PDB entry 5OTB | X-ray diffraction, 2.50 A resolution | chain A

== Chain A ==
Name: Albumin
Source organism: Capra hircus
UniProtKB: B3VHM9 (B3VHM9_CAPHI); residues 1-583 here = UniProt positions 1-583
Sequence (583 residues; each row starts with the number of its first residue):
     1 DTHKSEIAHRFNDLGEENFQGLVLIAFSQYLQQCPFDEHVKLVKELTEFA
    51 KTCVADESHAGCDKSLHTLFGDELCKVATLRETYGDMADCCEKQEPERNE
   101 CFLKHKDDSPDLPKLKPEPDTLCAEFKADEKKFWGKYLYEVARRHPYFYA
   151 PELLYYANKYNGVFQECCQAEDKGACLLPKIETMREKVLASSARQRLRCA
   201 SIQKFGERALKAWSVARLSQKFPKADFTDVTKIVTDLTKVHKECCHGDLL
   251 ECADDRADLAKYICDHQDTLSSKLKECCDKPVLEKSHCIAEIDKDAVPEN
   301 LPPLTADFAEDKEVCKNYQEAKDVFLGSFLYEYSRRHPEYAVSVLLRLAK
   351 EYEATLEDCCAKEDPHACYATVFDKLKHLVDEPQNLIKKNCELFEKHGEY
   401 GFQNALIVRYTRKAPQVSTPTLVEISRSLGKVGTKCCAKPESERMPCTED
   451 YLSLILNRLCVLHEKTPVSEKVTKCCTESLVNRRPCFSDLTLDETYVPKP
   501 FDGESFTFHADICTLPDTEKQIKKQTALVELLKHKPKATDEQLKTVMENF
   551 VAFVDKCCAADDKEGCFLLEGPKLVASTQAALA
Unresolved in the structure: 1-2
Cystine bridges: Cys53-Cys62, Cys75-Cys91, Cys90-Cys101, Cys123-Cys168, Cys167-Cys176, Cys199-Cys245, Cys244-Cys252, Cys264-Cys278, Cys277-Cys288, Cys315-Cys360, Cys359-Cys368, Cys391-Cys437, Cys436-Cys447, Cys460-Cys476, Cys475-Cys486, Cys513-Cys558, Cys557-Cys566
Small-molecule neighbours:
  - proline (PRO), molecule 1: Glu16, Glu17, Gln20, Lys131
  - proline (PRO), molecule 2: Ala209, Leu210, Ala212, Trp213, Ser343, Leu346, Leu480, Val481
What the authors report for this chain:
  - binding site for proline: Trp134, Trp213

== Summary ==
Ligands of chain A: proline. From the paper: a binding site for proline at Trp134 and Trp213.
Chain A is Albumin (Capra hircus); the structure, Structure of caprine serum albumin in P1 space group, was
determined by X-ray diffraction together with 5ORF, 5ORI and 5OSW from the same study.
